PDB entry 7JWQ | X-ray diffraction, 2.00 A resolution | chains B and V of the 3 polymer chains in the assembly

== Chain B ==
Molecule: Fab CJ11 Light chain
Source organism: Homo sapiens
Notes: antibody fragment or engineered binder
Sequence (217 residues; row label = number of the first residue in the row):
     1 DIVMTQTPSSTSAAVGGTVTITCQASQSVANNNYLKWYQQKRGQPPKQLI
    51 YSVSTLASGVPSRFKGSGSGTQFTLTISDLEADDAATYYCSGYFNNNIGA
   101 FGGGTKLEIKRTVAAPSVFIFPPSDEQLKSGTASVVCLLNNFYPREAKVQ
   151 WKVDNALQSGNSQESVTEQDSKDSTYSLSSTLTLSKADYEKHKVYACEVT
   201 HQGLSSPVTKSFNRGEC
Not modelled in the structure: 217
Cystine bridges: Cys23-Cys90, Cys137-Cys197
What the authors report for this chain:
  - specificity-determining residues: Tyr93

== Chain V ==
Molecule: IL-1beta peptide
Sequence (6 residues; numbered 250 to 255; the number before each row is that of its first residue):
   250 LFFEVD

== How chain B and chain V interact ==
Contacting residue pairs (8; chain B residue first):
  Ala30(B) - Phe252(V)  hydrophobic
  Asn31(B) - Leu250(V)  hydrogen bond (side chain-backbone)
  Asn31(B) - Phe252(V)
  Tyr34(B) - Val254(V)  hydrogen bond (side chain-backbone)
  Tyr34(B) - Asp255(V)
  Tyr93(B) - Val254(V)
  Asn95(B) - Phe252(V)
  Asn97(B) - Phe252(V)
Interface features reported in the paper:
  - epitope / paratope residues, chain B: Tyr93(B), Asn97(B)

== Summary ==
The interface between chain B and chain V involves 6 residues on one side and 4 on the other, with 2 hydrogen
bonds. Polar contacts include Asn31(B)-Leu250(V) and Tyr34(B)-Val254(V). From the paper: epitope/paratope
residues Tyr93(B) and Asn97(B); the specificity determinant Tyr93(B).
Here chain B is Fab CJ11 Light chain (Homo sapiens) and chain V is IL-1beta peptide. Entry 7JWQ (Fab CJ11 in
complex IL-1beta peptide liberated by Caspase cleavage) was determined by X-ray diffraction (same publication
as 7JWP).
